PDB entry 4R79 | X-ray diffraction, 3.10 A resolution | chains H and B of the 8 polymer chains in the assembly

# Chain H
Molecule: left Inverted repeat NTS H
Sequence (27 nucleotides; row label = number of the first residue in the row):
    29 AACCGACATT CCCTACTTGT ACACCTG
Bound ions: Mn2+: DC53 (shared with Asp156(B), Asp249(B) of chain B)

# Chain B
Protein: Mariner Mos1 transposase
Organism: Drosophila mauritiana
Notes: EC 3.1.-.-
Reference sequence: Q7JQ07 (MOS1T_DROMA); residue numbers follow UniProt; this construct covers 1-345
Amino-acid sequence (345 residues; each row starts with the number of its first residue):
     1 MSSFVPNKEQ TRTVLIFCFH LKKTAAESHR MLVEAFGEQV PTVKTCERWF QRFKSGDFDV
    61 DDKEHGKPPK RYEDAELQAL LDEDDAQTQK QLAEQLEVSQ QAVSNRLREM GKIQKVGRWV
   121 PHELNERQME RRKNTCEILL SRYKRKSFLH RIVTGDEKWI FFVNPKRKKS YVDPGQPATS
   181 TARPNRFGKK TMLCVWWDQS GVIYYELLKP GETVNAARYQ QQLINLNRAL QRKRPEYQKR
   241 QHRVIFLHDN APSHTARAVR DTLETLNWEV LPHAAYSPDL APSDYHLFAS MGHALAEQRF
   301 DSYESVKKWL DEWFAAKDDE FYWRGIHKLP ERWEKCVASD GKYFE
Not modelled in the structure: 1-4, 238-242
Disulfide bonds: Cys136-Cys336
Differences from the reference sequence: variant Thr45 (Lys in Q7JQ07), Asn164 (Ser in Q7JQ07), Pro210 (Arg in Q7JQ07), Phe344 (Leu in Q7JQ07); engineered mutation Ala216 (Thr in Q7JQ07)
Bound ions: Mn2+: Asp156, Asp249 (shared with DC53(H) of chain H)
Swiss-Prot annotation at these positions:
  - DNA-binding region (H-T-H motif): Thr24 to Ser55, Gln89 to Met110
  - region: Ile113 to Asn125 (Linker)
  - binding site (Mg(2+)): Asp156, Asp249, Asp284
  - site: Arg48 (Important for base-specific DNA-binding), Gln100 (Important for base-specific DNA-binding), Arg118 (Important for base-specific DNA-binding), Arg186 (Critical for target DNA recognition), His293 (Important for base-specific DNA-binding)
  - mutagenesis: Arg48 (R48Q: Loss of DNA binding; when associated with R-100), Gln100 (Q100R: Loss of DNA binding; when associated with Q-48), Arg118 (R118A: Reduces rate of second strand cleavage; when associated with A-216), Trp119 (W119P: Alters cleavage sites in second strand cleavage), Arg186 (R186A: No effect on second strand cleavage. Strongly reduced strand transfer activity), Asp284 (D284A: Loss of catalytic activity)
What the authors report for this chain:
  - binding site for left Inverted repeat NTS: Arg48, His65 to Arg71
  - binding site for left Inverted repeat TS: Lys44, His65
  - binding site for left Inverted repeat TS: Arg118, Arg183, Glu345
  - mutagenesis - T216A: increased expression (citing earlier work)

# Interface between chain H and chain B
Contacting residue pairs - 14 pairs, chain H then chain B:
  DC52(H) with Asn250(B), phosphate contact; Pro252(B), base contact; Ala275(B), phosphate contact; Tyr276(B), hydrogen bond to the phosphate
  DC53(H) with Asp249(B), sugar contact; Asn250(B), hydrogen bond to the phosphate; Tyr276(B), hydrogen bond to the phosphate
  DT54(H) with Asp156(B), phosphate contact; Glu157(B), phosphate contact; Trp159(B), phosphate contact; Asp284(B), phosphate contact
  DG55(H) with Pro121(B), base contact; Trp159(B), phosphate contact; Phe161(B), phosphate contact
Also at the interface, not in a pair above, chain H (5 interface residues in all): DA51
Also at the interface, not in a pair above, chain B (14 interface residues in all): Gln128, Ala251, His273

# In short
5 residues of chain H and 14 residues of chain B are in contact; the contacts include 3 hydrogen bonds. Among
the polar pairs are DC52(H)-Tyr276(B), DC53(H)-Asn250(B) and DC53(H)-Tyr276(B). From the paper: a binding site
for left Inverted repeat TS at Lys44(B), His65(B) and Arg118(B) among others; T216A of chain B increases
expression.
Chain H is left Inverted repeat NTS H and chain B is Mariner Mos1 transposase (Drosophila mauritiana); the
structure, Mos1 transposase paired-end complex with left transposon end, was determined by X-ray diffraction.
